Entry 7ANE (electron microscopy, 3.90 A resolution); this record covers chains Au and 1 of the 124 polymer chains in the assembly.

Chain Au:
Molecule: mL87
Organism: Leishmania major
Reference sequence: Q4Q8J6 (Q4Q8J6_LEIMA); residues 1-186 here = UniProt positions 1-186
Chain sequence (186 residues; row label = number of the first residue in the row):
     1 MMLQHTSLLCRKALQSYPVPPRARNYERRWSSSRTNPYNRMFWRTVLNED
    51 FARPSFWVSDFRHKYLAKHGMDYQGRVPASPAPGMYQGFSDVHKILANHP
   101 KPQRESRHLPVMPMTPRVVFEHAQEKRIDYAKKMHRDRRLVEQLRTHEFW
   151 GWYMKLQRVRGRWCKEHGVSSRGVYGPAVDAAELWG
Disordered / not traced: 1-10

Chain 1:
Molecule: Large ribosomal RNA
Organism: Leishmania major
Sequence (18998 nucleotides; each row starts with the number of its first residue; note: 3 numbers in that range are skipped by the numbering (no residue carries them; nothing is unmodelled there); a row labelled like 857A-857D holds insertion residues (857A, then the next letters in order); numbers below 1 keep their minus sign (U-1268 is residue -1268)):
 -1268 UUUCAAAAAUUGACUAAUUUUGAUAUUGUUUUGGCUCUGGACUAAUUAAU
 -1218 UCUCCUUUAAUUUUAUUAUCUAAAAUUUGCAUACUUACAUAUUAAAGUAG
 -1168 UUAGUUUAGAUAUGAAAAUUAGUUAGAUUUCCAUUUGAAUUAGUUAUGUU
 -1118 AAAUAUAGAAUUAGUUAGGGUUGAUAAUGAAAUCAAUUAAGUUUAUAUAU
 -1068 AAAGUUAGUUAGUCAAUAUGAAUUUUUUUGCAAACAUUUCCGGUUGACUU
 -1018 CAUGUGAUUACACGUACUCCGUUUUGUUUUUAUGUGUCAUGAUUUGCAUU
  -968 GAUUUUUUCGCAACCACACCAUAAAUCUAAUAUACUCAACAGCACCUACC
  -918 AAGAGUUAAAAAUGAAAUUAAAUAAAAAUAAAAAAUAAAAUAAAAAUAAA
  -868 AUAAAAAUAAAUUUAAAAAUAAAAAUAAGUUUAAAAAAUAAAUUAAAAUA
  -818 AAAAAUUAUAAAAUGGAAAUUGAAAAAUAAAUUACAAAUAAAAGAUUAAA
  -768 UUUGAAUUAAUUACAGAAAUUAGACACAACACGCCCGAUCGAUUUCAUGC
  -718 AUACACUUUUACUUCGUUUUCGGUUUACGUUUUGUUGUUUGUAUUGGCUC
  -668 GAUGGAUGAAUAUAAAAAGCUUAAAUACAAAAUUUCCAACAAUUGGAUAA
  -618 GCAAGAGUUAAAAAAUGAAAUUAAAUAAAAAUAAAAAAUAAAAUAAAAUA
  -568 AAAUUAAAAUAAAAUAAAAAAUAAAAAAUUAAAAAUAAAAUUAAAAUAAA
  -518 AAGUUAGAAAAUAAAAAAUUUAAAAAAUAUAAUUUGAAAAAUAAAUUACA
  -468 AAUAAAAGAUUAAAUUUGAAUUAAUUGCAGACACUAGACACACAUUUCCG
  -418 AUCGAUUUCACGUAUACAUUUGUACUUCGUUUUUGGUUUAUGUUUUGUUG
  -368 UUUGCACUGAUCGAGCAAAAUUUUUAUUUUAUAUAUAAUUUAAACUUUUG
  -318 UUGUUGUUUGUUAGUAAGCAAAAAUAUUUAUGUCAUUUUAAUAUUAUUUA
  -268 UGUACUUACUAUUAUUUUGAUAAAUUUUAACUUUAAAUAGCAUAAAAACU
  -218 ACAAUCAAUAAAGCAUAAAAAAAUUUAUUUAUGAUUAUAUUAAUAUAAAA
  -168 UGACCUAAUAUAAUGAAAAUACUUUAGUGUUAAGUUAUUUGUUUUAUUAU
  -118 GAAAUAAGUUGCACUAUUUAUUGAAUUAAUAAAGAAAGAAUAGAAAUAAA
   -68 UAAGUUAUAAUAUCUUUAAUUUAUUUAUAAUUUCUUUGCAUUUGUAUUUA
   -18 GUGUGAGUUUACAUUUAAUUUUAUAUUAUUUUAGUGUUAGUAUAUAUUUA
    32 AAUUUAAUCAAAGUUAUUAUUAAAUAAUAUUGAUUUUGGAUGAAUUUAAU
    82 UUUUAAUUAUAUUUUUGAAUUUUAAUUUUAUUAUUUUGAUUUAAUAUUUU
   132 UAAAAUAUUAUAUAUUUUAGAUUUAAAUUUGUUGUUUUAUAUUUAGUUUA
   182 AUGUUUAUAAAUUGAUAAUUAAUUUGUUUUAUUUUAAAGUUUUUAUGAAC
   232 UGUGAUUUAUAGUUUAUUAUUUUUAGUUUAAUGUUUAAAUAUUUAACUAG
   282 UGAUGGCACAGUUGUUCUAUAUGUACCUAUAAAAAAUAGUAAAAUUAUUU
   332 UAAUUAAAUUAAUAAAUAAUUAUUAAACUAAUUUUAUAUUAAUAUUAUGA
   382 AAAAUUUAAAAAUUAAUUUUUUUUUCUAAUUUUUAUAUAUUGAAGUAAUA
   432 UGUAUUGAAUUGAAUAUUAAAAAUACAAAUUUAAUUUGUAAUUAAUAAAU
   482 AUAUUUUAUUUUAAUAGAUGUUUAAUGUUAAUUAAUUUAUUAUUUUAAUA
   532 UUUAAUAUUUGUUUAUACAAAAGUAACUUUUUUUGAAUAUAAAGAAUUAU
   582 UAUUAUAAAUAUUAUUUUAAAAAUAUAAAAAUAUUGUUAAUAAAAUUAUC
   632 AAGUUUCAAAAGCGUUUAUUAAAUGCGUCGGUCUAAGUAUUAUAUUUAAG
   682 AUUAUUCUUGUAUAUAGAUUUUUAUUUUAAUAAUUCUACAUAAUUAAAAA
   732 UUAACCUCAAAUUAUAUUUAUUAGUAGCAUAGUAAUUUAUUAACUGAUUA
   782 UUAAAGCGUUCCAUAGAAAAUUUUAAAAUUAUAACAAUCUAAAUAAAUAA
   832 UAAAUUAAAAUAAAAAUUUUAAAAAA
857A-857D AAUU
   861 AAAAAAUUAAAAUAGGGCAAGUCCUACUCUCCUUUACAAAGAGAACGUUU
   911 AUAUGUAAUUGUAUGUUUGAUUGGGGCAAUACUAUAUCUAUUUAUAUAGA
   961 AAAAGAACUAUAUUUAUUGAAAUAAUAAAAGGUUCGAGCAGGUUAACAAG
  1011 CAUUAAUACUAAAUGUGUUUCAUCGUCUACUUAUUGCUAAAUUAUAAUUG
  1061 AUUGUUCAUCAAAAAAGCAAUUCGUUAGUUGGGUUAAAAUCGUUGUAAAG
  1111 CAGAUUUGUUUAUAUAUUUAAUUUUUGUAUAUAGUUAAAAAUUAAUAUUA
  1161 GUACGCAAGGAUUCAUUAUUUGUAAUUUAAAUAUAUUAAAUGUUAUUUUA
  1211 UUAAAUAAAAUAAAAUAAGUCAAUUGUUAUUAUUCAUAUUAAUUUUUUUA
  1261 AAAGUUUUUUAAUUUUAUAUUAGUUUAUUUGUUUAAAAAGUAUCUAAUUA
  1311 AUUCAUUAUUUAGGAAUAGUUAAUAAUAAUUUAUAAUUCUGAUUAGAUUU
  1361 GUUUGUUAAUGCUAUUAAAGGGGUGUGGAAAAAGUGUUAAAUUUUUGAUA
  1411 UAUUUAAAUAAUAAAUAAAAUAUAACUUAUUAGUCAGAAAUGGAUGCCAG
  1461 CCGUUGCGGUAAUUUCUAUGCUUUUAAAUAUUAUACAUUUAUUUUAUAAA
  1511 UUUGUUACUAUAUAUUUUUAGUCAAUAAAACUAAUAAUUAUUUUUAUUUG
  1561 UUUUUAAACACCGUUUGGUAUAUGCAAAUAAAAAAUGACAUUAAUUAUUA
  1611 AUUAUAUUAUAUUAUAUUUAUUCAUUUAAGUCAACAAUAUCUAUUUACUG
  1661 UUUUUGACAACAUGAUAAGGAUUAUAAAUGGUAUUGCAAAUUUUAUAAUC
  1711 AAAACUAAUUUAUUAUAUUAAAUUAGCAUGUUUAGAUAAAACAAUAAAUU
  1761 UAGAAGGUAUUGUUGCCCACCAUUCUUUGUAAUAAAGACAACGUGCAGUA
  1811 AUUAAUGUAUUUAUAAAAAUAUAUUUUUUUUUUUUAAAUUUUCGUUGCCU
  1861 UUUUUAUUAUUUAGAAAAUUUAUGAAUUUAUACAAAUCAAUAAUGAAAAU
  1911 UAUAGUAUUAUUAUUUAUGAGGAGAAUUUUCGGAAGGAGGGAUUUUCGGA
  1961 CCAGGAAUGUCCAGAGAGGUUUCGGGCAUCAGCGAUUGAUUUUGGGAGAA
  2011 CGGAGCCGCCGAGUGAAAUUUGCCCAGAGCAGAGUCGGGAGAAGAGUGGA
  2061 UCGACCGAAGAAAAGACCGUUUUUCGGAAGGGGAGCAGGUCCAACCGAUU
  2111 UUUUUGCCAACUUGCACAGGAGGGAGCCAGAAGCGCACUCAAAGUUAGUU
  2161 UUGGGAGAUUUGAAGGGAGAAAUUUCCGAGUUUAUUCAUAUAUUUUUUAG
  2211 UUUGUGUUAGCAAAUUUUGAAAUACAACUUUUUUGCAAAUUGGAAGAAAA
  2261 CCUCCCAAAUGUAGCUUCCCAAUCUUCCUCUCUAAUCCAUUCCCAACGGU
  2311 CUUUCCCCCAUCAUCCUCAGAUGUCUCUUCCCCCCCAAAAAAUCCUAAAA
  2361 AUCCAAGUUCAUCUCGCUCUCUCUCCCCUCAAUUUCCUUAAAAACUCGCU
  2411 UCCUAAACUUAUCCCGAAAACCCCGCUCUUCUUCCCUCUAAAUCUUUAUC
  2461 UCCUCCCCUCCAAAUCUCCCUCAAAUCUCUCCUCUCUUCUCCCGAAACUU
  2511 UAAUCUUUUUAUUUUAUAAAUAAAUUUGGUAUUUAAAAUAUUAUAAUUAA
  2561 AUAUUCUAAAUUAUUUAAUAAUAUUAGAAAUGAAUACUUUAUUAAAAUAA
  2611 UAUUAAUGUGUAAUAUAUUUAAUCAUAUUAGAAUUCCGUUUAAAUUGAAA
  2661 UAUAUUGAAUUGUAAUUAUCAAUACAAUAUAAGUUAUUAAAUAAUAAUUU
  2711 AAUUUUAUAUGUUUUAUAAUUGUAAUUAUUUAGUUUUGAAAGUUUAUAUA
  2761 UAAACAAGAUAUAACCUUUUUAUUUUUUAAUACAAUUUUAAAUGAAAUUU
  2811 AUGAUUUAUUAUUAUUAAAUAUUACUGGCAGACUACAUGAAAAAUAUAAA
  2861 AAGGCAUUUGUAUAGGUUUACUUUUGGACCUCAACAUCCUGCAGCUCAUG
  2911 GCGUUUUAUGUUGUUUAUUAUAUCUUUCUGGAGAAUAUAUAGUUUAUAUU
  2961 GAUGUAAUAAUUGGUUAUUUGCAUCGUGGUACAGAAAAGUUAUGUGAAUA
  3011 UAAAACUGUAGAACAGUGUUUACCGAUGAAGACUGGAUUAUGUGAGUGUC
  3061 GUUUGCAACGAGCAUUUACUGUCAUUGUGUUUUGAGUAUAUGUUGAGGUG
  3111 UUGUCUUGCUAUUCGCUGUGCAUUUAUGCGUUUAUUAAUGUGUGAGUUUA
  3161 CGCGUUGUUUCAAUGGACUUCUUUGUUGCUCUUGUAUGGUUAUGGAUAUA
  3211 GGAUCAUUGUCGCCAAUGCUUUGAUCGUUUGAAGAACGUGAUAAGUUGAU
  3261 GACUUUUUUUGAUUUGUGUUGUGGUUGUAGAAUGCAUUUAGCAUUUAUGU
  3311 GCUUAUUAGGUUUACUUGAUGAUUUUGUAUUUGGGUUUAUAGAUUUUUUA
  3361 UUGAUGUUGUGUAUAUCAUGUUUAUUUGUUUUAGAUUUAUAUGAUUUGCU
  3411 UUUUAUUGGAAAUAGACUUUUAUAUUUGCGUUUGCGCGGGUUAGCAUUUU
  3461 UUGAUGUUUUUGAUUUAUGUUUUAAUAGUAUAAGUGGUUGUUUGUCUAGA
  3511 UCGUUGGGUAUGGUAUGAGAUGUUAGAUUAUAUAGUUGUUACGAAUUAUA
  3561 UUUUAUGUUAGUUUUUGAUUAUUGUUUUUGUUAUUUAGGUGAUGCAUUUG
  3611 AUAGACUUUUUUUGCGACUUUUUGAUAUGCGUAUGAGUAUACUUCUAUGU
  3661 AAACAAUGCUUUUUUGUAGGUUUUUUUGUCUUUGGAUUUGUGUGUUUAUU
  3711 UGAUUAUAUGUAUGUUGAUGUAACUAUAGAAACUAUAAUUAGUUUAUUUU
  3761 AUAGUUUAUGAUGUUGCAUAUUACCAGGAUGUUCAUUUGCUAAUGUUGAA
  3811 CAUCCUAAAGGCGAAUACAGUAUUUUUUUAUGUUUUUUAUAUGGAUUUAU
  3861 AUCACGUUUACGUAUACGUUGUGCAGAUUUUGUGCAUAUUUGUUUAUUAG
  3911 AUGUGAUGAUGCGAGGGUUUAUGUUGCACGACUUAGUAGCAGUUAUUGGU
  3961 AAUGUUGAUGUUGUUUUUGGUUCUGUAGAUCGAUAAGCUAUUUAUUUAUA
  4011 UACAAAAAUGAAAGAUGAAUCUAAAAAUUGGUGCGGAGGGGUUUGAUUUU
  4061 UGUUGGGGUUCUGUCUUACCUGCUAUUUGUAUAGUUUAUUUAACUUUUUG
  4111 UUUAUGUGGAUUAUUUUGUAUUAUGUUUGGUAGUUUUGUUUUUAUUGAUU
  4161 AUUGUUUUAUUUGUUUUUUUUCUUGUCUUGUAUUUUGUUUAGUAUGCUUG
  4211 UUGUGCGAUUUAUUUGUAGAUUCAUUACGGGGUUUGUUUGAUGUUUGUUG
  4261 UUUUAUACGUUGUAUUCAAUAUUGUUUUGUAUGGUUUAUAAUUAGUGAAU
  4311 UACUUCUUUUUUUAUCUUUAUUUUAUGUAGUUUUCAGUUUAGUUUUAUUU
  4361 GUGAGUGUUGAAUUUGCAUUUGUAUUUGUUAUGCCUAUUAUGUUUAGUUG
  4411 UUUAAUUUGUGAUUUUGGUUUUGUAUUUUAUUGAUAUUUUAUUGAUAUUU
  4461 UUAAUUUAUUAAUUAAUACAUUUUUAUUAUUUGUAAGUGGUUUAUUUGUU
  4511 AAUUUUGUUUUAUUUUUAUUUUGAUUUCGUUUUUUUUUAUGUGUUUUAUU
  4561 UAUGUUAUGAGUCGGUAUAUUAUUUGGCUUUUUGUUUAUGUGAAAUCAAG
  4611 UUUGAGAGUUUUCAUUAUUAUUUGUGACUUGUAGUUGUGGCGUAUUUGGA
  4661 UCAAUACUUUUUUUAAUCGAUUUAUUGCAUUUUAGUCAUGUCUUUUUAGG
  4711 UAUAUUUUUGUUAUUUUUAUGUUUUAGUCGUUGUUUUAAUUUUUUAUGUA
  4761 UGGAUACACGUUUUGUAUUUCUAUAUGUAGUGUGCCUAUAUUGGCAUUUU
  4811 GUUGAUUGCGUUUGAUUUUUUUUAUUACGAUUUGUAUAUUUUGAUGUUUU
  4861 AAGUGUGGUUUACUUAUAUGCAUAAAGGCUCAAUUUUGAAUUUUUAAAUU
  4911 UUAUUCUAAAAAGCGGAGAGGAAAGAAAAGGCUUUUAACUUCAGGUUGUU
  4961 UAUUGCGUAUUUAUGGUGUGGGUUUUAGUUUAGGUUUUUUUAUUUGUAUG
  5011 CAGAUAAUUUGUGGUGUGUGUUUAGCAUGAUUAUUUUUUAGUUGUUUUAU
  5061 AUGUACUAAUUGAUAUUUUGUUUUAUUUUUGUGAGAUUUUGAUUUGGGAU
  5111 UUGUAAUACGAAGCACACAUAUUUGUUUUACAUCGUUGUUAUUUUUUCUU
  5161 CUUUAUGUUCAUAUAUUUAAGUGUAUAGUAUUAAUAAUUUUAUUUGAUAC
  5211 ACAUAUUUUAGUAUGGGUGGUAGGUUUUGUGAUAUAUAUAUUUAUAGUAA
  5261 UAAUAGGUUUUAUUGGCUAUGUUUUACCAUGUACAAUGAUGUCGUAUUGG
  5311 GGUUUAACAGUGUUCAGUAACAUUUUAGCAACUGUCCCAGUUAUUGGUAC
  5361 UUGACUUUGUUAUUGAAUAUGAGGUAGUGAGUAUAUUAAUGAUUUUACAU
  5411 UGUUAAAAUUACAUGUGUUGCAUGUGCUAUUACCUUUUGUAUUAAUACUU
  5461 GUAAUAUUUAUGCAUUUGUUUUGUUUACAUUAUUUUAUGAGUUCAGAUGG
  5511 UUUUUGUGAUCGAUUUGCAUUUUAUUGCGAACGUUUAUGUUUUUGUAUGU
  5561 GAUUUUAUUUACGAGAUAUGUUUUUGGCUUUUUUGAUAUUAUUUUUUGUA
  5611 AUUUAUUUUAUUUUUAUAAAUUGAUAUUUUGUUUUUCAUGAAGAAUCUUG
  5661 AGUUAUAGUUGAUACAUUAAAAACAUCUGAUAAGAUUCUUCCUGAGUGAU
  5711 UUUUUUUAUUUUUAUUUGGUUUUUUAAAAGCUGUACCAGAUAAAUUUACU
  5761 GGUUUAUUAUUAAUGGUUAUUUUAUUAUUUUCCUUAUUUUUGUUUAUAUU
  5811 AAAUUGCAUAUUAUGAUUUGUUUAUUGUAGAAGUUCAUUGUUGUGAUUUA
  5861 CAUAUUCAUUAGUUUUAUUUUAUAGUAUAUUUAUGAGUGGUUUUUUAGCA
  5911 CUGUAUGUUAUAUUAGCAUAUCCUAUAUGAAUGGAAUUACAAUUUUGAGU
  5961 GUUGCUUUUGUUUAUGUUAGUUGUAUGUAGAUUAGAUUAAAAAUUUAUAU
  6011 AUUUUUUAUUAAGCGUUAAUAUAUUAAAUUUUAUUUAGAAUAGUAUUAAU
  6061 AAUCAAAGGGUUGGAAGAAAUUUGCGAAAGAAAGGGAUCUUAGAAAGGAA
  6111 AUUUUAGUUUAAGACCGAGAAGGGGAGAAGGGAGAGAGAGAUUCGUGUUA
  6161 UUUAAUUUUUAUGGAUUAAUUGCGUAUUACUGUAUAACAUAUUUAAAUGU
  6211 CUAUAUUUUAUUUUGUAUUGUAUUUAUGUAUUAUAUGGCUUUUUUAUUUU
  6261 GUUUUUGCAUUUUAUUAGAUUUUAUAUUAUUUGGAAGUCUUUUAGUAGGA
  6311 GAUGCGUUUAUGGAUGUUUUUUUUUUACGUUAUCUAUUAUGCUUUUUGGA
  6361 GUGUUUUUCAUUAUUAUGUAGAUGUAUAUCUACUUUUUUACGAAUGUUUU
  6411 GUAAUCUUUUGUCUUCGCAUUUUUUGAUGCUUAUGUUUUGUGAUUUUGUA
  6461 UAUUUUUUUAUUGUAUUUCUAUUAUUUUUUUUAAUGUGUGAUAUUAUUUA
  6511 UUUUAUGAUAUUUUCAUUCGCCAUGCUAUUUUGCAUAAUAUUUUAUUUAU
  6561 UUUUAUAUGCAUUAGAUAUGUUUUGCGCAUUAUUACAAAUAUUUAUAUUU
  6611 UGUAAUAUGAUAAUGCAAUUAAUCAUGGAUUUUUUAUUGUUAUUAAUUUU
  6661 UCAUUAAUUUAUAGAAUUAAAUCGAAUAAGUUAAUUAUAUCAAAAAAUAG
  6711 UAUAAAUAUACUACAACUUAAUAUAAAAAAUAGGUUUGAAAAUCGCACAG
  6761 UAUGUAAUCGUACAACUCAGAAUCCUAUAAAUUGAUAAGAAAAUAUAAAG
  6811 AUGUUAAUUAUUAGUCUAAAAUAAAAAAUAUAAAUAAUAACCAACCAUAU
  6861 UAUUGAAAAGAAAAUAAUACAAAUUCCCAUAUAACUUAAGUGAAGUAGUA
  6911 AACAAAAUACUUUUAAAAAAAAACCAAAUACUAUUGGAAUAGCACCAAUA
  6961 CAUAAAAAAAUACUUGCUAAUAAUACACUAAUUAAUAAAUUAUUAAAAAA
  7011 GCUAAAAAAAAUAAAGUUAAUUAAAAAAUAAUUUUCAUUAUAUUUAAUAU
  7061 CGAACAUAUUAUAUACUAUAAAAAAAUAAUAUAAAAUUAUUAAUAUAAUC
  7111 AGACUUAAUGAGUAAAUUAAAUGAAAAUUUAGAUACAUAUAAAAGAUGUA
  7161 AUUUUUAUUAGAAAUAAAUAUUAAAAAUAAAAAACUAAAAUUAUUAACGC
  7211 UAAGUACAAAUAAAAGACUUACAAUUGCAAAACUAUUUAAUCCAAUUAAC
  7261 ACGCAUGUAAUGCAUUGUAUUAUAAUAAGUUUUAUAAAUAUUAUAUAAAA
  7311 GUAAAUAAAGCAAAUAAGCAAAAUAAUAAGUAUAAAGCAAAAUAAGACAU
  7361 AAAAUGUUAGCAUGUAGAUAAAUAUAAACACUCCAAGCCGAAUGUAUAAU
  7411 UGUUCUAAAAAUAAAAUCAAUAUUGCAAUAUAUAAUUUAAAUAAUAUAAG
  7461 UAAUAUAUAAAAUAAGCAUAAUAUACCUAAUCAUUCUUCAUCAAAUAUUA
  7511 GAAAACAAAAAUCACAGAGAUAAAAACAGUAAUUUAGUAACAUAUAAUAU
  7561 AGCAAGACAAAUAAUAAUAUAAAGUUUAUUAAAUUUAUCAUAUAAUAAUA
  7611 UCAUAAUAUUAGUAUUUUAUAACCGAAUCUACUUGAUAUUAAUAUAAGAA
  7661 AAAGUAAUAAGCUAAAUAAUUCAAAUAGUAUUGAAAUAAAAAGUAUAUGU
  7711 AUUACAUUUAAAAACAUAAAAAUUAUUAUAUAUUGUAUAAUUAUUAUCAU
  7761 GAAUACGAAUCUAGUAUCAAAGUUUAAAAAACAAAAAAGAAAAAAAAAGC
  7811 AAAAUAAAAAAAGUAGUAAAAAGAUAAAGCAUAUAUAUGAGUCUAAAAUU
  7861 GUUAGUAUUAUUAUGUUAAUAAUUACAAUUCAUAUUAAAUCAAAUGAUAA
  7911 AUAAAAAAGUGAAUUAUAAUCACAUAAGAUAAUAAAACUAUAAAGUAAUA
  7961 AAAAUAAUAUUAUAUGUAUUAAGUAUAGAAACAGAAGGAUUUCGAAAGGA
  8011 GAGGACAGUUUAAGGAUUUUGAGGAGAAAUUUCGAGGGGAAAGGGGGGAA
  8061 CCAGAAGAACAUAGAAGUCAGUUUUCGAUAUUAAAAUAAUAUAGCAAUUA
  8111 UUUUUGUAGUGAACAGUCAAAUAAAAGUAAGAACGCACAUGUAGAAUAAA
  8161 AAAAUAAGUAUAAAUGCUUGCGCUGUUGUAAUUUUUAGUCUAUAACCAAU
  8211 UACCCUUGGAUAAAAAAACCCAAUAAUUAAGAUAAUUAUAGCUUUAAAAC
  8261 AUAUAAAUAAGCCCCCAAAACAGAGACUGGCUAAUAAUAAUGUUGUCAGU
  8311 AACACAUGAUUUAUUUCAAGAACGGAAUAUAAUAUAAAAAAGAAUCCUGA
  8361 UAGUUCUGUAAUCAACCCAGCGACUAAUUCACUUUCACAUUCCAUAUAGU
  8411 CGAAUGGUAGUUUUAAUCCGUCUAGAAGCAUACUUAUUCAAAAUAUACAU
  8461 ACAAAUAAGAUGCCGGCAAUAUAAAAGUUUGUAAUAUAAAUCUGCCCAAC
  8511 ACAAAUGUCUUUAAUGCAAAAAAAGCUAAAGUAGUCUAACGAAUAUACAG
  8561 UUGUGUAUAAUAAAAAUAAGCCACUUUCAGAAAUAAUACUAAAAAACAUA
  8611 GUGCGCAUUGCAGAAAGAUAUACAAAGCAACUAGAGAAUAAAAAGCAACC
  8661 UACAAAAAAUGUGCUAAACAUAUUACUGAAAACAUGUACGCACAUCAUUA
  8711 UUGUAAUAGUGAAUCCUGUGUCUAAUAACAGUAUAAAACCUAUAGGAAAA
  8761 UAAAACCAACCAAUAAAAAUGCAGCAUGUAGUAAUUAACAUUGCACCUAU
  8811 UAAGUAAAUGAUUUCAAAACUAAUUACAAAAAUGAUAAAUUUAAUAAAAA
  8861 GUUUUAUUCCGUCAGUUAUUGGUGUUAAAAUUCCAAAAAAACAAAGGGCC
  8911 GGACCUAUUCGUAUUUGAACUAAAGCUAAAAUUCUUCUUUCACAAAGACU
  8961 UACAAAGCCGGUCAAGACAAGAACAACUAAAAUGUCAAUAAUAAUAAUGA
  9011 UAAUAAUAUCUAUAUUUAACAUUUUUAAUUAUGGCUUUUAUUUUAUCAUU
  9061 UUGAAUGAUUUUUUUACUGGAUUCUGUAAUUGUUUUAUUAUCUUUUGUGU
  9111 GUUUUGUAUGUAUAUGGAUAUGCGCUUUAUUAUUUUCAGCAUGUUUAUUA
  9161 GUGUCGAAAUUAAAUAAUGUUUAUUGUACUUGGGAUUUCACGGCAUCUAA
  9211 GUUUAUUGAUGUGUAUUGAUUCAUUAUUGGAGGUAUGUUUUCAUUAGGAC
  9261 UUUUACUUAGGUUAUGUUUGUUAUUAUAUUUUGGUCAUUUAAAUUUUGUU
  9311 AGUUUUGAUUUAUGCAAAGUUGUUGGAUUUCAAUGGUAUUGAGUCUAUUU
  9361 UAUUUUUGGAGAAACAACAAUAUUUAGUAAUUUAAUUUUGGAAAGUGAUU
  9411 AUAUGAUUGGUGAUUUACGUUUAUUACAGUGUAAUCAUGUUUUAACUUUA
  9461 UUAAGUUUAGUUAUAUAUAAAUUAUGAUUAUCUGCUGUUGAUGUUAUACA
  9511 UUCAUUUGCAAUUUCAAGUUUAGGUAUUAAAGUAGAGAACCUGGUCGUUG
  9561 UAAUGAAAUAGUUUUAUUUUCAUCAAAUAAUGCUACAGUGUAUGGGCAAU
  9611 GUAGUGAACUUUGUGGUGUAUUACAUGGAUUUAUGCCAAUAGUGAUUUGU
  9661 UUUAUAUAGGUAUAUAAUCUAUAUCAUAAUAUUAGGGGAAAGAAGGACUG
  9711 AGUCGAAUAUUUGAUUUAUUAUGUAUUAGGAGUUAUGAUUUUAUAUUAUG
  9761 AUGAUUUGAUUUAGACUUUAUUUUAUAUGAUUUCGUUUUUGAUUUUGUAG
  9811 UGUGUAUAACUUUUAUUUUUGUGUUUGUCUUAGGUUUUUUUCUUAGAAUA
  9861 UUUUUUAGUUUUGUAUUUGUGUUAUUAUUUAUAGUUUUUUUUGGUUUAUU
  9911 UAUGCUUACGUUUAUGUAUAUAGGUUAUUUUAUAUAUUAUAUUUAUAUAU
  9961 UAUAUAAUUUUAUAUGUUAUUUUUUUUGUUUUAGUAUUUCGUAUUUAUUA
 10011 UAUUAUAUUGAGUUUUUUACAUAUUUAUUAUGUUUUAUAUUUAUAGAUUU
 10061 UAUAUCGUUUUCUAUCCAUUUAAUUUCUUAUUUUGGCAUUAUUUAUAUAU
 10111 UUAAUGUUAUAUUUUGUUCGUAUUUAUUUUGUCUAUUUUAUUUUAUAAUU
 10161 UGUUUUAUAUUUUGUUUUAUAUUUUUUGUUAUUCGAUGUUUAUUUAUAAU
 10211 AGUUUAUGAUUUUUUGUUUUUUAAUUUUGAUAUAUAUUUAUCAUUUUUAA
 10261 UGUGUGAUAUGUUGUAUAUCGAUUAUAUAUGUUUUUUAUUGAUAUAUUUU
 10311 GGUUUUAUAUUUUCAUUUAUAUUAGGCUUUUUUUGUUUUAUAUUUGUUUU
 10361 AAAUUAUGUUUUUUUAGUAUUAUUUUUUGUCUUGGCGUUAUUUUUUGGGU
 10411 UUUUAUUUUUAUCAUAUGGUAUUUUUAUAUUUUUUAUUUAUUAUUUUUUU
 10461 UGAUUAUUCGUUAUAUAUAGUCGUACAUGUUUUACAUUAGUGCAAUCGGU
 10511 AAUUAUAUUUUUUAAAUUUUUAUACUUUGAUGUUUUUUUUAUAUUUAUAU
 10561 UUUUAUUGAUAUUGUUUAUUAUUUGUUUUUUUGGUUUCUUUUUAAAAGAU
 10611 UUUUUAUUUUUGAAUUUUUUUUUUGAUAUGUUUAUUGUAUUAAUAAGUUA
 10661 UGAUGUGAAUAAUUAUUGUGCAUUUUAUAAUCAUUAUCAACAGUUUUGUG
 10711 UUACUCAAUUAUUGUCUAUUUAUAUGUAAAAAAAUAAAAAUAAAGAUUGU
 10761 CAAAAAUAUAUAAAAAAAACAAAGCAGAAACACAAUAUUAAAAACAGGUA
 10811 GUCUAAAACUAUAUGCGCAAAGUCAACUAGUAAUAAAUAUAAAACCAUUA
 10861 CACAAGGUAUUCAGGUUGAGAAGUAGAAAAAGCAGUAUAGGCUGAAUACG
 10911 AAUAGAUUAACAAAGAAUAAACAAUAGUCUCAAAAUAAAAACACACAGAA
 10961 CAGUGCGCAUAAAAACAAAAUUAAGCUUGCUAAUAAUAGCAUUCCGUAGA
 11011 GCAUGAAUGAACUUCAAAAUAAAAAUGACACAGGAUAGUCAGAUAUUCUA
 11061 CGAGGAAAUGCAUACAUACCUAAACUAUGCAUUGGGAAAAAAACCAUAUU
 11111 AGAUCCUAUAAAAAGCGUACUAAUAAAGUAAAACAUUCAGAAUAAAUAUA
 11161 AUUCUAUAGGUAGUCAUUUUGCAAGAAAGUGAAUAAAUCCUGCAAGAAAU
 11211 CCAACAACAGCACCUAAAGAUAAAACGUAGUGAAAGUGACCGACUACAAA
 11261 GUAUGUGUCAUGUAACAUGAUGUCUAUACCAACAUUCGCCAAAAAAAGCC
 11311 CUGUUACAGCACCAGACAAAAACAUAAAAAUAAACAUUAUAACAAAAUAU
 11361 AUCUCAAAUGUAAUUAUAAUAUCUGUAUAAAUAAAACUAUAGAUCCAAUU
 11411 GAAUAGCUUGACACAUGUGGGUAGGCCAAUCAAAAUAGAUACUCCACCAA
 11461 AAUAUGCUCUAGAAUCAACAUCCAUCCCUACAACAAACAUGUGAUGCGCU
 11511 CACACAAACAUACCUAAGAUCGCAAUUAAUAUCAUUGAAUAUAUCAUUGC
 11561 AACCGCACUGAACACACAGCGAAAUCCGACUAUUUCAAUAAUAGUAGAGA
 11611 UAAGACCAAAUACAGGUAAUAAUAUUAUAUAAACUUCAGGAUGACCAAAA
 11661 AAUCAAAACAGGUGUUGAAAUAGAAUCAAGUCACCACCACCAACAACAUC
 11711 AUAAAAUGAAGUAUUAAAGUUUCUGUCACAUAAAAUCAAGGUCACACCUC
 11761 CCGCUAAUACUGGUAAAGUUAUUAUUAACAAAAUAGCAGUUAUAAGCGCA
 11811 GCUCAAAUAAAUAGCGAUCACGAUAAAAAACUAAAGAAUUUUCUACGACA
 11861 GCAAAAUACAGUACCAAGUAAAUUUAUAGAGUUUAAAAUACUUGAUACAC
 11911 CUAAUAGAUGAACCGCAAACAUAACAAAGUCACAAGCCAAACUUGAAUGA
 11961 AAGUCUAUACAUAUUAAAGUAGGAUAUAGCGUCCAACCCACACCCAUACC
 12011 UUCCUCAGUCAAAAAACCGCUUACAACACAGCCAAAUCCGGCCAAGUACA
 12061 UUCAAAAACUCAUGUUGUUUAAACGUGGAAAAACCAUAUCGGGAAAACCU
 12111 GCCAUAACAGGAAUAAAGUAGUUCACAAGACCUCCCAUCAUAACAGGCAU
 12161 UAUAAACGCAAAAACCAUUAUCAAUCCAUGCGAGGUAAUUAAAACGUUAU
 12211 AAAACUGGUAAUCUCCAAACAAAACACCACAUCCUAUAAUAGAAAGUUCA
 12261 AGUCUAAUAAAUAGUGAAUAAACAUAUCCAACGAAUCCUGAUAGGAUUGC
 12311 AACUAAGAGAUAACACAAACCAAUCAUUUUAUGCGAAACACUUAAACACA
 12361 CCAAACAAAGUCAAAACAUUUUCAAUAUAAAAAAUUUAAAUUUAAUUUGU
 12411 UUGAUUUUAUAUAUAGUAAUAAUCCAAUCAAUUUUCGCUCUCGCCUUUCU
 12461 CCCACCCCCUUCUGCUUUCUUCCCUCCAACCUCUCUUCUUCCCCUCCCUA
 12511 CCUUUCUUCCCCUUCUAUUUCAGUUCCUUCUCCCCCUCCCUCCUAAUCCC
 12561 UGCUCUUCCAAAGUCUCUCUUUCUUCCCCUAAAGUCUUUCCCUGCUUUCU
 12611 AAUUUACUGAUUAAAAUAGUAUACGUGCUUGGUUAAUGUGUAUUGACUUC
 12661 AGUCAAAAUAUAAAAGUAGAGCUAGAUUAAAGUAACUAAAUAAUAAAAUU
 12711 UAAUAGAUGUUUAAGUUUAUAUUGAUUACUUUGAUUUUUUUGUUAUUAUU
 12761 UUUAAUAGUCAUAUUUAUAUUUAUUAAUUAUAGUUUUUGUUUAGCAUUGC
 12811 AAUUAAAUUAUGUUUAUAUAAAUAUAUAUCUAAAUUAUAUUAGUCUAUGA
 12861 UUUAUUUUUUUCAUGGGAGUUAUUGUAUAUUUUCUUGUUUUUCUUUUGUC
 12911 ACGUAAGUUAGUGUCUUACACAAAAUAUUUUUAUGUUUUAUGCUCGUAUU
 12961 UAUUUAUAUUUUUUGAUGUUGUAUUUAUAAUUUUAAUAGAUGACUUUAUG
 13011 UGUUUUAUGAUUUUAUUUGAAAGUUUAUUUUUUCCAAUUUGUUUUGUAAG
 13061 UUUAUUUUUUAAUUUUAAUAAUAGAUUUAUAUUUGCUAUAUUUUAUUUGG
 13111 UAGUAUUUAGUUCCUUAAGCUCAAUAAUGUGUAUUAUGAUUUGUAUAUUA
 13161 AUUAUUUUUCAUUUUAAUGUUUUGAGUCUGCAUAGUUUUGUUGAUGUGUG
 13211 UAUUUUUGAUAGUUUAUACUUAGGUAUGUAUAUAUGAGUGUUAUUAUUUA
 13261 UAAUGUUUGCUAUUAAGUAUCCAAUCUGACCAAUGCAUGUAUGAUUACCA
 13311 GAAAUGCAUGUAGAAGUCAAUACUGAAUUAAGUGUGUUGUUAGCAAGUGU
 13361 UGUGUUAAAAAUAGGUUUUUUCGGUCUUUAUAAAUUUUUAUUUUUGAGUU
 13411 UUAAUCAACUUUCGUUAUGGUUUUUAGGUUUUGUGGAUUGUUUAGUGAUG
 13461 UUAGGUUUGACAUUUUUGGCUAUUACGUUAUUAUUUUUGAGUGAUUAUAA
 13511 AAAAAUAAUCGCAAAUUGGUCUGUUAUACAUACGGGUAUAGCCUUAAUUU
 13561 UAUUGUGACAUAACGAUAUAUUGUUUUUAGGUUUAUUGAUUUUUUGUAAU
 13611 UUAUCACAUAUAAUAAGUUCUGCAUUAAUGUUUAUAAUGGUCGGAUAUAU
 13661 GUAUGAUAAUUAUGGUAUUCGAAUAUUUUUAUUAUUGGUGUCUUUUUUUG
 13711 GUAUUAGUUUGUGGAGUUCAUUAUUUUUAGGGAUUUUUUUAUUUAAUAUA
 13761 GAUUUCCCAUUUAUGCUGUUAUUUUAUGUUGAUAUAUUUUUAUUGUAUGG
 13811 GCUAAUUUCAUUAUCAUUUGUAUAUAUUUGUUGUUUUUACAUAAUAAUAU
 13861 UAGCAAUAUUUCUAUCAUCGAUAUAUAUAUAUAUAUGCUUAAGUUUUUAU
 13911 UCUUUUAUAUGAGUAGAUAAAUACUUACGUUUAGAUUUAACAAUAAAUGA
 13961 UAUUUAUCUAUAUUUUGUUAUAAGCGUGAUGGUUAUUUUUCUAUUUUAUU
 14011 UAAUUUAUUUGUUAUUUUAAUUAAUUUUAUUACACUAUUUUUUUUUCCGU
 14061 CCAGAUCUUUUAACAAAUCCCAUUCUCCCCCCUUUUCCUUCCCCCCUUUU
 14111 UUAAAACCUUAAAAGUCCCCUUCUGCGAACUUCUUAUGUCUCGUGUUCUG
 14161 UCUCCCCUGUCUCCCGCUCUGCCCUCUUUCCCUCUUUUCCAAACUAAUCC
 14211 UAUUGACCUUUAAUCUAAAGUUAAAAACGUGAAUUUUUGAGUGAGUUGCU
 14261 UUUUGUUAUUUUAGGGAAAAGCCACGAACCAAGCUCCGGAACCGACGGAA
 14311 UUGCAAAGAAGAAAAGAAAUUUUGUAUGCUUUUGGGGAUCCUAGUUGAAG
 14361 GAAUUUUGGGGGGAGAGCCAGGAGAAAGAUUUCACGGAAUUUGUUUUCGU
 14411 AAGCUAAAUUAUAAAUUUUAAUAUUAUAAGUAUUUAAUAUUCGACUUUAU
 14461 UUUUAUAUUCAGAAUUAAAAAUGUUUAUGUUUUUUUUUAUGUUUUUUUUC
 14511 AUGUUUGGAUUUGUUUGUGGUAUAUUUUUUGUUGGAAGGCAUAUGUUAAG
 14561 UUUUUGAUUAUCAAUAGUUUUAUGUGUUUUUUUAGUUUUAUCUGUACUAU
 14611 UUAGUUGUUUUUGUCUUAGUGUAUGUAUAUAUGGGUACUGCUUUUAUGAU
 14661 UUUUGUUUAAUUUUAAUUUUAGACUUUUGUUUUGUUUGAUUAACUUUUUA
 14711 UUGUAAUGGUUUUUAUAUAUUUAUUUUAUAUUUAAUUGAUAUUGUGUUUU
 14761 GUUUUAUAGUUUUUUAUGCAUUCUAUUAUAUGUAUUUUGAUGUAAUGUUA
 14811 GCCCGUUUUUUCCAUAUAUUUUGAUGAUUUGUUUUGUGUAUGAAUUUUUU
 14861 UAUAUUGUCGUAUGACUUUUUAACAGCUUAUUGUGGUUGAGAGUUGUUAG
 14911 GUUUAUUUUCAUUUUUUUUGAUAUCAUAUUUUUGAUAUAGAUUUUAUGCG
 14961 UUAAAAUUUGCUUUUAAAGCUUUUUUCAUAAGUAAAAUAGGCGAUGUUUU
 15011 GCUAUUAUUAGCAUUUACAAUAUCAUUUUUAAUAAAUGGCUAUUGUGUGA
 15061 UUACAUUUUAUUUUUUAUCGUUUUUAUGUGUGGAUUAUGUUUUAUUAUUG
 15111 UUUAUAAUAAUUUUAUUAUUAUUGUGUGGUUUUACUAAGUCUACUCAAUU
 15161 UGGUUUACAUAUUUGACUGCCAGAUGCAAUGGAAGGACCAAUCCCAGUGU
 15211 CUGCACUAAUUCAUGCUGCAACAUUAGUUGUAUGUGGUAUUAUAUUGGUU
 15261 AGUUUUAUUUUUUGAUGUUUUGAUUUUUGAUUUUGUUAUUUUUAUGGAUU
 15311 GCUUGGUUGAGCUAGUUUGAUUUUAGUAAUGAUGAGUUUAUGUGUUUUUU
 15361 AUAAUUUUGAUGUAAAAAGGUAUGUUGCAUUUAGUACUAUAUGCCAAAUA
 15411 AGUUUUUCUAUGUUUUGUUGUUUAUGUCUAGAUCUAUAUGUAGGUUGUUU
 15461 AAUUUUUUGUUAUCAUAUGUUUUAUAAAGCAACUUUAUUUAUUGUGCUAG
 15511 GUGUUUGAAUUCAUUUUUUUUUUGGAUUGCAGGAUAUACGUUGUUAUUUU
 15561 UUUACAUAUUUUUGUGGUUGUAUUUUAGCACGUAUGUUAUUGAUAUUUGC
 15611 UUUGUUAAACUCAUGUUCAUUAUGAUUUUUGUGUGGAUUUUAUUGUAAAG
 15661 AUCUUCUUUUAUGUAUGUUAAUGUUAACAUCAUUUUUUUUUAUAUUAGAG
 15711 UUUUUGUGUGUGUGUAUAUUUUUUAUAUUUUUUACUGUGUUAUAUAAUUA
 15761 UUUUUUGUUAUUUUUUUUGUGUUUUGUAUUUAAAUGCUUUUGUUUAAUUG
 15811 AUACACUUUUUUUAAUUUUUGAUUUUGAAUGCUGUCUUGUAUAUUGUACA
 15861 UUUUGUUUAUAUAUGUGUUUUAUACUAAUUUUUUUUGUUUUAGAUUUUUU
 15911 AUAUGUUUUUAUUUUUUCAAGUUAUUGCUUAUUUUGAUCUUUUUAUUUAU
 15961 AUUAUAUGUCUUUUUUUGAUAUUGCGAUAUUUACUAUAUUUGUAAUGAUU
 16011 UCAUUAAGUUUUGUAUAUUAUGGUUGUAUUAUAUUUUAUUUUUUUAAUAU
 16061 UGAUUGUAUUAUGUUUUUUUGACGAAUAUUUUUGUUUAUAACUGUCGGAU
 16111 UUUUAUUUUUUAUAUUUUCGGUAUGAUAUUUUAUUUGUUUUUAUAUAUAU
 16161 AUAUUUAUGUUUGUGUGAAAUAUUGUUAUAUAUUUUAGAUAUAAUUUAAA
 16211 GUAUUGUUUAUUUUUUUGUAUGUUAUUUAUAAUAUACAUUUAGUAGAGCU
 16261 AUGCAAAUUUAAUUUUGAAUUAAAUUCAGUCUAUCAGAGUAUAUUUUAUU
 16311 UAGAAAUUUAUAUUAUCUUUUAACUCCAAGUUUUUUAAGUAGUGUUUUGC
 16361 UAUUUUUUGUUAGAAUAUUAAUUGUAAAAUACAUAAUUUAUCUAAAUAAU
 16411 UAAUUAAUGAAAAGUAACUAAGACAAAAAAUGGUAUAAAAAGUAAAAUAA
 16461 GUAUUAUAGAUAAUAGUUAAUUUUUAAUUUUAUUAUGCAAGCACAACGAA
 16511 UUUAUUUUUAGUAAUAAUACGCCAAUAUGUUAUAUUUCCUGCCCAAUGAU
 16561 UGUAUGAACAAUUUUUGUAUGAUAAAUAAGUCGCCCACACCACGAAAUAA
 16611 CAAAUUUUUGCACGCCACAACAAAUUUAUGAACGAGUUUCUGUAUGCCAC
 16661 AACAAAUUUAUGAACGAGUUUCUGUAUGCCACAACAAAUUUAUGAACGAG
 16711 UUUCUGUAUGCCACAACAAAUUUAUGAACGAGUUUUUGUAUGCCACAACA
 16761 AAUUUAUGAACUCUGUAUGCCACAACAAAUUUAUGAACGAAUUUCUGUAU
 16811 GCCACAACAAAUUUAUGAACGAGUUUCUGUAUGCCACAACAAAUUUAUGA
 16861 ACGAGUUUCUGUAUGCCACAACAAAUUUAUGAACAAGUUUCUGUAUGACA
 16911 CAACAAAUUUAUGAACGAGUUUCUGUAUGACACAACAAAUUUAUGAACUC
 16961 UGUAUGCCACAACAAAUUUAUGAACGAGUUUCUGUAUGCCACAACAAAUU
 17011 UAUGAACGAGUUUCUGUAUGCCACAACAAAUUUAUGAACGAGUUUCUGUA
 17061 UGCCACAACAAAUUUAUGAACGAGUUUCUGUAUGCCACAACAAAUUUAUG
 17111 AACUCUGUAUGCCACAACAAAUUUAUGAACGAAUUUCUGUAUGCCACAAC
 17161 AAAUUUAUGAACGAGUUUUUGUAUGCCACAACAAAUUUAUGAACAAGUUU
 17211 CUGUAUGACACAACAAAUUUAUGAACGAGUUUCUGUAUGCCACGAACAAA
 17261 UUUAUGAACGAGUUUCUGUAUGACACAACAAAUUUAUGAACGAGUUUCUG
 17311 UAUGACACAACAAAUUUAUGAACGAGUUUCUGUAUGACACAACAAAUUUA
 17361 UGAAUGAGUUUCUGUAUGACACAACAAAUUUAUGAACGAGUUUCUGUAUG
 17411 CCACGAUAAACAUAUUUAUAUUAUAUUAUAUUAUAUUAUAUUAUAUUAUA
 17461 UUAUAUUAUAUUAUAUUAUAUUAUAUUAUUAUAUUAUAUUAUAUUAUAUU
 17511 AUAUUAUAUUAUUUAUAUUAUUAUAUUAUUAUAUUAUAUUAUAUUAUAUU
 17561 AUAUUAUAUUAUAUUAUAUUAUAUUAUAUAUUAUUAUAUUAUUAUAUUAU
 17611 UAUUAUAUUAUUAUAUUAUCAUUAUUAUUAGAAUAUUUACUAAUAUAUAU
 17661 AUAUAUCUAUAUCAAGCUUGUUAGAAAAAACUAUGUUUUUUCUAACAAGA
 17711 UUGAUACUCUCGGUAUGG
Disordered / not traced: -1268 to 36, 713-747, 857A-857D, 1159-17728
Sequence notes: conflict U1840 (A3110 in 1756572068), U1841 (A3111 in 1756572068), U1843 (G3113 in 1756572068)
Metal / ion sites: Mg2+ near A176 (its only coordinating residue here)

Chain Au / chain 1 interface:
Residue-residue contacts (107):
  Arg11(Au) with C231(1), phosphate contact; U285(1), hydrogen bond to the base; G286(1), base contact
  Lys12(Au) with A551(1), hydrogen bond to the sugar; A552(1), sugar contact
  Ala13(Au) with G286(1), sugar contact; G287(1), phosphate contact
  Leu14(Au) with U238(1), base contact; G286(1), base contact
  Gln15(Au) with U237(1), hydrogen bond to the sugar; U238(1), phosphate contact; G287(1), base contact
  Tyr17(Au) with A586(1), sugar contact
  Pro20(Au) with U238(1), sugar contact; U239(1), phosphate contact; U587(1), phosphate contact
  Pro21(Au) with U238(1), base contact; A586(1), sugar contact; U587(1), phosphate contact
  Arg22(Au) with U241(1), hydrogen bond to the base; U587(1), hydrogen bond to the phosphate; A588(1), salt bridge to the phosphate
  Arg24(Au) with U238(1), base contact; A240(1), salt bridge to the phosphate; U282(1), salt bridge to the phosphate
  Asn25(Au) with U285(1), base contact; G286(1), base contact
  Tyr26(Au) with G281(1), stacking on the base; U282(1), phosphate contact; A284(1), sugar contact; U285(1), sugar contact
  Glu27(Au) with U258(1), base contact; A284(1), phosphate contact; U285(1), phosphate contact
  Arg28(Au) with A280(1), salt bridge to the phosphate; G281(1), base contact; G645(1), phosphate contact; U646(1), salt bridge to the phosphate
  Arg29(Au) with U258(1), hydrogen bond to the sugar; U647(1), sugar contact; U648(1), salt bridge to the phosphate; U650(1), hydrogen bond to the base
  Trp30(Au) with U259(1), stacking on the base; A277(1), base contact; C278(1), hydrogen bond to the sugar
  Ser31(Au) with U258(1), base contact; C278(1), base contact; U279(1), hydrogen bond to the sugar
  Ser32(Au) with G257(1), phosphate contact; U258(1), hydrogen bond to the phosphate; A277(1), base contact; C278(1), hydrogen bond to the base; U279(1), hydrogen bond to the base
  Ser33(Au) with U255(1), base contact; G257(1), phosphate contact; U279(1), base contact
  Arg34(Au) with A256(1), hydrogen bond to the sugar; G257(1), salt bridge to the phosphate
  Thr35(Au) with A242(1), base contact
  Asn36(Au) with G281(1), hydrogen bond to the base
  Pro37(Au) with A280(1), sugar contact; G281(1), base contact
  Tyr38(Au) with A240(1), phosphate contact; U241(1), base contact; A242(1), phosphate contact
  Asn39(Au) with G243(1), hydrogen bond to the phosphate; U244(1), base contact
  Arg40(Au) with A250(1), phosphate contact; U251(1), hydrogen bond to the base; U252(1), hydrogen bond to the base; U253(1), hydrogen bond to the base; A280(1), hydrogen bond to the sugar
  Phe42(Au) with A240(1), base contact
  Arg44(Au) with U249(1), phosphate contact; A250(1), salt bridge to the phosphate; G281(1), salt bridge to the phosphate
  Thr45(Au) with A240(1), hydrogen bond to the base
  Leu47(Au) with U249(1), sugar contact
  Phe51(Au) with U282(1), stacking on the base
  Ala52(Au) with U282(1), base contact
  Arg53(Au) with U239(1), base contact
  His93(Au) with U239(1), salt bridge to the phosphate
  Lys94(Au) with U238(1), salt bridge to the phosphate; U239(1), salt bridge to the phosphate
  Gln124(Au) with U587(1), hydrogen bond to the sugar
  Arg127(Au) with C549(1), hydrogen bond to the base; A588(1), sugar contact
  Ile128(Au) with A588(1), sugar contact
  Tyr130(Au) with C549(1), base contact
  Ala131(Au) with A548(1), base contact; A588(1), sugar contact; A589(1), sugar contact
  Lys132(Au) with A589(1), sugar contact; A590(1), salt bridge to the phosphate
  Met134(Au) with A548(1), base contact
  His135(Au) with A548(1), hydrogen bond to the base; A589(1), hydrogen bond to the sugar; A590(1), sugar contact
  Arg138(Au) with U547(1), hydrogen bond to the base; A548(1), hydrogen bond to the base
  Arg139(Au) with U591(1), salt bridge to the phosphate
  Glu142(Au) with U591(1), hydrogen bond to the sugar; A592(1), phosphate contact; U593(1), phosphate contact
  Gln143(Au) with U591(1), base contact
  Arg145(Au) with A592(1), hydrogen bond to the sugar; U593(1), salt bridge to the phosphate
Interface residues without a listed pair, chain Au (51 interface residues in all): Ala23, Met41, Val46
Interface residues without a listed pair, chain 1 (50 interface residues in all): U232, U254, A550

Summary:
The interface between chain Au and chain 1 involves 51 residues on one side and 50 on the other; the contacts
include 28 hydrogen bonds, 15 salt bridges and 3 aromatic stacking contacts. Among the polar pairs are
Arg11(Au)-U285(1), Arg22(Au)-U241(1) and Arg29(Au)-U650(1).
Chain Au is mL87 and chain 1 is Large ribosomal RNA, both from Leishmania major; the structure, Leishmania
Major mitochondrial ribosome, was determined by electron microscopy (same publication as 7AIH, 7AM2 and 7AOR).
